PDB entry 5WOG | X-ray diffraction, 1.54 A resolution | chains A and C of the 4 polymer chains in the assembly

Chain A:
Protein: Hemoglobin subunit alpha
From: Homo sapiens
Reference sequence: P69905 (HBA_HUMAN); residues 2-138 here correspond to UniProt positions 3-139 (UniProt number = residue number + 1)
Amino-acid sequence (137 residues; each row starts with the number of its first residue):
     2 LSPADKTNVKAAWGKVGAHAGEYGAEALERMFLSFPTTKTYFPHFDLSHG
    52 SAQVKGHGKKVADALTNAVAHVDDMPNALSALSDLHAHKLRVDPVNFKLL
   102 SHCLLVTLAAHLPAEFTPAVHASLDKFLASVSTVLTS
Metal / ion sites: heme Fe near H87 (its only coordinating residue here)
Residues lining bound ligands: heme (HEM): M32, T39, Y42, F43, H45, F46, H58, K61, V62, A65, L66, L83, L86, H87, L91, V93, N97, F98, L101, L105, V132, L136
Swiss-Prot annotation at these positions:
  - binding site (O2): H58
  - binding site (heme b): H87
  - site: T8, N9 (Microbial infection: Cleavage), K11 (Not glycated), A13, W14 (Microbial infection: Cleavage), Y24, G25 (Microbial infection: Cleavage), L29, E30 (Microbial infection: Cleavage), H45, F46 (Microbial infection: Cleavage), D47, L48 (Microbial infection: Cleavage), S52, A53 (Microbial infection: Cleavage), V55, K56 (Microbial infection: Cleavage), K56 (Not glycated), G59, K60 (Microbial infection: Cleavage), K60 (Not glycated), K90 (Not glycated), L91, R92 (Microbial infection: Cleavage), K99 (Not glycated), L106, V107 (Microbial infection: Cleavage), T108, L109 (Microbial infection: Cleavage), V121, H122 (Microbial infection: Cleavage), S133, T134 (Microbial infection: Cleavage)
  - modified residue: S3 (Phosphoserine), K7 (N6-succinyllysine), T8 (Phosphothreonine), K11 (N6-succinyllysine), K16 (N6-acetyllysine), Y24 (Phosphotyrosine), S35 (Phosphoserine), K40 (N6-succinyllysine), S49 (Phosphoserine), S102 (Phosphoserine), T108 (Phosphothreonine), S124 (Phosphoserine), S131 (Phosphoserine), T134 (Phosphothreonine), T137 (Phosphothreonine), S138 (Phosphoserine)
  - glycosylation (N-linked (Glc) (glycation) lysine): K7, K16, K40, K61

Chain C:
Protein: Hemoglobin subunit beta
From: Homo sapiens
Reference sequence: P68871 (HBB_HUMAN); residues 1-146 here correspond to UniProt positions 2-147 (UniProt number = residue number + 1)
Amino-acid sequence (146 residues; row label = number of the first residue in the row):
     1 VHLTPEEKSAVTALWGKVNVDEVGGEALGRLLVVYPWTQRFFESFGDLST
    51 PDAVMGNPKVKAHGKKVLGAFSDGLAHLDNLKGTFATLSELHCDKLHVDP
   101 ENFRLLGNVLVCVLAHHFGKEFTPPVQAAYQKVVAGVANALAHKYH
Metal / ion sites: heme Fe near H92 (its only coordinating residue here)
Residues lining bound ligands: heme (HEM): L31, T38, F41, F42, S44, F45, H63, K66, V67, A70, F71, F85, L88, L91, H92, L96, V98, N102, F103, L106, V137, L141
Swiss-Prot annotation at these positions:
  - binding site ((2R)-2,3-bisphosphoglycerate): V1, H2, K82, H143
  - binding site (heme b): H63, H92
  - site: E7, K8 (Microbial infection: Cleavage), G25, E26 (Microbial infection: Cleavage), G29, R30 (Microbial infection: Cleavage), Y35, P36 (Microbial infection: Cleavage), W37, T38 (Microbial infection: Cleavage), F45, G46 (Microbial infection: Cleavage), D52, A53 (Microbial infection: Cleavage), G56, N57 (Microbial infection: Cleavage), K59 (Not glycated), F71, S72 (Microbial infection: Cleavage), G74, L75 (Microbial infection: Cleavage), K82 (Not glycated), T84, F85 (Microbial infection: Cleavage), H92, C93 (Microbial infection: Cleavage), K95 (Not glycated), R104, L105 (Microbial infection: Cleavage), L110, V111 (Microbial infection: Cleavage), G119, K120 (Microbial infection: Cleavage), F122, T123 (Microbial infection: Cleavage), A128, A129 (Microbial infection: Cleavage) and 2 more in UniProt
  - modified residue: V1 (N-acetylvaline), S9 (Phosphoserine), T12 (Phosphothreonine), S44 (Phosphoserine), T50 (Phosphothreonine), K59 (N6-acetyllysine), K82 (N6-acetyllysine), T87 (Phosphothreonine), C93 (S-nitrosocysteine), K144 (N6-acetyllysine)
  - glycosylation: V1 (N-linked (Glc) (glycation) valine), K8 (N-linked (Glc) (glycation) lysine), K17 (N-linked (Glc) (glycation) lysine), K66 (N-linked (Glc) (glycation) lysine), K120 (N-linked (Glc) (glycation) lysine), K144 (N-linked (Glc) (glycation) lysine)

Interface between chain A and chain C:
Residue-residue contacts (18; chain A residue first):
  T38(A) - H97(C)
  T38(A) - Y145(C)
  T41(A) - R40(C)  hydrogen bond (backbone-side chain)
  T41(A) - H97(C)
  Y42(A) - W37(C)
  Y42(A) - R40(C)
  L91(A) - R40(C)  hydrogen bond (backbone-side chain)
  R92(A) - P36(C)
  R92(A) - W37(C)
  R92(A) - Q39(C)  hydrogen bond
  R92(A) - R40(C)
  V93(A) - W37(C)
  D94(A) - W37(C)  hydrogen bond
  D94(A) - D99(C)
  D94(A) - N102(C)  hydrogen bond
  P95(A) - W37(C)
  V96(A) - D99(C)
  V96(A) - E101(C)
Other interface residues (no listed pair), chain C (11 interface residues in all): L96, V98

Overview:
Chain A and chain C form an interface of 9 and 11 residues respectively, with 5 hydrogen bonds. Among the
polar pairs are T41(A)-R40(C), L91(A)-R40(C) and R92(A)-Q39(C). Ligands of chain A: heme. Chain C binds heme.
Here chain A is Hemoglobin subunit alpha and chain C is Hemoglobin subunit beta, both from Homo sapiens. Entry
5WOG (Human Hemoglobin immersed in Liquid Oxygen for 1 minute) was determined by X-ray diffraction, deposited
together with 5WOH and 6BB5.
